PDB entry 4YM7 | X-ray diffraction, 5.50 A resolution (low resolution: residue-level contacts below are approximate; hydrogen-bond / salt-bridge calls are withheld) | chains AA and AI of the 15 polymer chains in the assembly

# Chain AA
Molecule: DNA-directed RNA polymerase I subunit RPA190
Source organism: Saccharomyces cerevisiae
Notes: EC 2.7.7.6
Reference sequence: P10964 (RPA1_YEAST); residues 1-1664 here = UniProt positions 1-1664
Sequence (1664 residues; row label = number of the first residue in the row):
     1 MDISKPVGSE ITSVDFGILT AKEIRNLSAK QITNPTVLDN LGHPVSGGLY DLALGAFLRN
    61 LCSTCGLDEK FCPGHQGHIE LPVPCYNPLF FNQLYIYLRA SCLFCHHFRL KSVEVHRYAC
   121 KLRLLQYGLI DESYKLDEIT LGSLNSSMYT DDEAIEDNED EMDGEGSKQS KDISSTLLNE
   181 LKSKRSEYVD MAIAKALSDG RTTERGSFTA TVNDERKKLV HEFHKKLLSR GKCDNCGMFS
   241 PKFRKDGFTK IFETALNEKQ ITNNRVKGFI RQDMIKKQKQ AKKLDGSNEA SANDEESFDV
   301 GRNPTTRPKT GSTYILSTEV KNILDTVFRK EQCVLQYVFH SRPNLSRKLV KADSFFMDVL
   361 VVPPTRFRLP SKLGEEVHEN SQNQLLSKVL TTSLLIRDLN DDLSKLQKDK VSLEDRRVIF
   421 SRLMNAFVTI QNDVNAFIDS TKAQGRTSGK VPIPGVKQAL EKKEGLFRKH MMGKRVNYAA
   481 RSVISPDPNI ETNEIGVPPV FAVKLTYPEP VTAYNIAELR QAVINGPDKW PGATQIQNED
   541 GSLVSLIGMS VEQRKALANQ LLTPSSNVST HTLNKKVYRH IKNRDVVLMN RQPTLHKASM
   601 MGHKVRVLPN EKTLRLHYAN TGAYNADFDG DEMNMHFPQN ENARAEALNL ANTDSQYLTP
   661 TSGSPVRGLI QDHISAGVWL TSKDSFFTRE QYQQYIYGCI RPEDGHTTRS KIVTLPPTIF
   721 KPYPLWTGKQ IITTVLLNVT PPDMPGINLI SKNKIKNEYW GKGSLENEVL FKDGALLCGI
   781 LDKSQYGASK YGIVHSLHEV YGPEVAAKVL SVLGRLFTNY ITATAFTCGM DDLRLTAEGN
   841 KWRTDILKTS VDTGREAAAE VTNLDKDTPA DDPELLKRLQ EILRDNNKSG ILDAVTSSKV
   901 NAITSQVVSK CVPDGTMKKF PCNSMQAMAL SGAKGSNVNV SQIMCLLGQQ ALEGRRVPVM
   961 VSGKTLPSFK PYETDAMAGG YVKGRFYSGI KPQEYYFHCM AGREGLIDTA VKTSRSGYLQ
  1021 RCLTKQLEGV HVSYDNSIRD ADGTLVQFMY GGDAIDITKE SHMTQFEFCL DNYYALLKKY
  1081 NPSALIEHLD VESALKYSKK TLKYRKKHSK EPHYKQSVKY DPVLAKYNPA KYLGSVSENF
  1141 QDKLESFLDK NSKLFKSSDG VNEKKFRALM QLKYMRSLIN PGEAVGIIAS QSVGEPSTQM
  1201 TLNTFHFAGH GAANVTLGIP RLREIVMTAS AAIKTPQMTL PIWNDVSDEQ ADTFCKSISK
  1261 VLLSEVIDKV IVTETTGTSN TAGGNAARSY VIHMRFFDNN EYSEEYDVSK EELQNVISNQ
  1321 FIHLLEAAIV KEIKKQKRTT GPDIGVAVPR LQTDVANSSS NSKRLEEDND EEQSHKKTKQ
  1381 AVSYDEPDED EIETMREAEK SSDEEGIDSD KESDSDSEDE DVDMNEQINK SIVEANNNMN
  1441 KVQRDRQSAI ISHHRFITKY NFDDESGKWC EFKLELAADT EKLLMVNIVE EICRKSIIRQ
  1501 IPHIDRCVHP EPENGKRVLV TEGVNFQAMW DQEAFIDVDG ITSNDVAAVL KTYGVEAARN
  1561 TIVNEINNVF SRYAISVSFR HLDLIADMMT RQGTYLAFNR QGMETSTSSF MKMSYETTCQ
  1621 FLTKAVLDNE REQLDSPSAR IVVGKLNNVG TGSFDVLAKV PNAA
Disordered / not traced: 143-173, 268-311, 448-450, 1205-1213, 1280-1287, 1350-1434
Bound ions: Zn2+ site 1: Cys62, Cys65, Cys72, His75; Zn2+ site 2: Cys102, Cys105, Cys233, Cys236

# Chain AI
Molecule: DNA-directed RNA polymerase I subunit RPA12
Source organism: Saccharomyces cerevisiae
Reference sequence: P32529 (RPA12_YEAST); numbering as in UniProt (aligned over 1-125)
Sequence (125 residues; row label = number of the first residue in the row):
     1 MSVVGSLIFC LDCGDLLENP NAVLGSNVEC SQCKAIYPKS QFSNLKVVTT TADDAFPSSL
    61 RAKKSVVKTS LKKNELKDGA TIKEKCPQCG NEEMNYHTLQ LRSADEGATV FYTCTSCGYK
   121 FRTNN
Disordered / not traced: 1
Bound ions: Zn2+ site 1: Cys10, Cys13, Cys30, Cys33; Zn2+ site 2: Cys86, Cys89, Cys114, Cys117

# Interface between chain AA and chain AI
Pairs across the interface (102; chain AA residue first):
  Asp629(AA) with Asp105(AI)
  Lys756(AA) with Lys83(AI); Lys85(AI); Glu92(AI)
  Glu758(AA) with Lys83(AI)
  Glu860(AA) with Lys68(AI)
  Val861(AA) with Val67(AI); Lys68(AI)
  Thr862(AA) with Val66(AI); Val67(AI)
  Asn863(AA) with Val66(AI); Lys68(AI)
  Arg878(AA) with Val66(AI)
  Glu881(AA) with Ser65(AI); Val66(AI)
  Ile882(AA) with Val67(AI)
  Asn887(AA) with Thr69(AI)
  Lys888(AA) with Val67(AI); Thr69(AI)
  Ile891(AA) with Lys68(AI)
  Ala894(AA) with Leu71(AI)
  Val895(AA) with Leu71(AI)
  Ser898(AA) with Glu75(AI); Lys77(AI)
  Asn901(AA) with Gly79(AI); Ala80(AI)
  Ser905(AA) with Ala80(AI); Thr81(AI)
  Val908(AA) with Ile82(AI)
  Val912(AA) with Lys83(AI)
  Pro913(AA) with Lys83(AI)
  Asp914(AA) with Lys83(AI)
  Gly932(AA) with Asn125(AI)
  Ala933(AA) with Asn125(AI)
  Lys934(AA) with Asn125(AI)
  Gly935(AA) with Asn125(AI)
  Ser936(AA) with Val110(AI); Tyr112(AI); Asn125(AI)
  Asn937(AA) with Ile82(AI); Lys83(AI); Glu84(AI); Tyr112(AI)
  Val938(AA) with Ile82(AI); Tyr96(AI); Thr98(AI); Val110(AI); Tyr112(AI)
  Asn939(AA) with Ala108(AI)
  Gly1005(AA) with Gln100(AI)
  Leu1006(AA) with Gln100(AI); Ser103(AI); Ala104(AI)
  Thr1009(AA) with Leu101(AI); Arg102(AI)
  Leu1202(AA) with Leu99(AI); Leu101(AI); Arg122(AI)
  Ser1264(AA) with Phe56(AI)
  Glu1265(AA) with Ser58(AI)
  Ile1267(AA) with Phe56(AI)
  Asp1268(AA) with Arg61(AI); Lys64(AI)
  Lys1269(AA) with Thr51(AI); Asp53(AI)
  Val1270(AA) with Thr50(AI); Thr51(AI); Phe56(AI)
  Ile1271(AA) with Val48(AI); Thr49(AI); Thr50(AI)
  Val1272(AA) with Val48(AI); Thr49(AI)
  Thr1273(AA) with Val48(AI)
  Glu1274(AA) with Lys46(AI); Val47(AI)
  Thr1275(AA) with Asn44(AI); Leu45(AI); Lys46(AI)
  Thr1276(AA) with Asn21(AI); Asn44(AI); Leu45(AI)
  Gly1277(AA) with Asn21(AI)
  Thr1278(AA) with Asn21(AI)
  Arg1288(AA) with Asn19(AI)
  Phe1297(AA) with Arg61(AI)
  Glu1301(AA) with Leu60(AI)
  Tyr1302(AA) with Leu60(AI)
  Glu1305(AA) with Ser59(AI); Leu60(AI); Lys63(AI)
  Tyr1306(AA) with Ser58(AI); Ser59(AI); Leu60(AI)
  Ala1478(AA) with Asn21(AI)
  Lys1482(AA) with Ser6(AI)
  Val1486(AA) with Thr50(AI)
  Glu1490(AA) with Ala55(AI); Phe56(AI)
  Cys1493(AA) with Phe56(AI)
  Arg1494(AA) with Ala55(AI)
  Ala1574(AA) with Lys120(AI)
Also at the interface, not in a pair above, chain AA (71 interface residues in all): Asn767, Lys783, Thr904, Ser909, Gln942, Gly1002, Gln1199, Thr1204, Asp1479, Glu1511
Also at the interface, not in a pair above, chain AI (55 interface residues in all): Pro57, Ser70, Lys73, Thr123

# In short
Chain AA and chain AI form an interface of 71 and 55 residues respectively. Cys62(AA), Cys65(AA), Cys72(AA)
and His75(AA) form the Zn2+ site 1. The Zn2+ site 2 is built by Cys102(AA), Cys105(AA), Cys233(AA) and
Cys236(AA).
Here chain AA is DNA-directed RNA polymerase I subunit RPA190 and chain AI is DNA-directed RNA polymerase I
subunit RPA12, both from Saccharomyces cerevisiae. Entry 4YM7 (RNA polymerase I structure with an alternative
dimer hinge) was determined by X-ray diffraction.
